Entry 6PE5 (electron microscopy, 3.20 A resolution); this record covers chains H and I of the 17 polymer chains in the assembly.

# Chain H
Protein: V-type proton ATPase subunit c'
Organism: Saccharomyces cerevisiae (strain ATCC 204508 / S288c)
UniProtKB: P32842 (VATL2_YEAST); numbering as in UniProt (aligned over 1-164)
Chain sequence (164 residues; row label = number of the first residue in the row):
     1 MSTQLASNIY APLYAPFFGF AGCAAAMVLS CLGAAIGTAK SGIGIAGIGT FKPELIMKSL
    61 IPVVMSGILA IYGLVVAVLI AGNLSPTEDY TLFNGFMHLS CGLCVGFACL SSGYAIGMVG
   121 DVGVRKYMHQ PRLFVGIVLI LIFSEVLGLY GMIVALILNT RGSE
Not modelled in the structure: 1-6
Curated features (UniProtKB/Swiss-Prot):
  - site: E145 (Essential for proton translocation)
  - mutagenesis: E145 (E145D: Partial inactivation; E145L/Q: Inactivation)

# Chain I
Protein: V-type proton ATPase subunit c
Organism: Saccharomyces cerevisiae (strain ATCC 204508 / S288c)
UniProtKB: P25515 (VATL1_YEAST); numbering as in UniProt (aligned over 1-160)
Chain sequence (160 residues; each row starts with the number of its first residue):
     1 MTELCPVYAP FFGAIGCASA IIFTSLGAAY GTAKSGVGIC ATCVLRPDLL FKNIVPVIMA
    61 GIIAIYGLVV SVLVCYSLGQ KQALYTGFIQ LGAGLSVGLS GLAAGFAIGI VGDAGVRGSS
   121 QQPRLFVGMI LILIFAEVLG LYGLIVALLL NSRATQDVVC
Not modelled in the structure: 160
Curated features (UniProtKB/Swiss-Prot):
  - site: E137 (Essential for proton translocation)
  - mutagenesis: E137 (E137D: Partial inactivation; E137Q/V/K: Inactivation)

# How chain H and chain I interact
Residue-residue contacts - 55 pairs, chain H then chain I:
  I9(H) with V7(I)
  Y10(H) with M1(I); Q80(I); K81(I), hydrogen bond
  Y14(H) with Y8(I), hydrogen bond
  T91(H) with Q80(I), hydrogen bond
  L92(H) with V7(I), hydrophobic
  F93(H) with P10(I), hydrophobic; L78(I), hydrophobic; G79(I)
  F96(H) with P10(I); F11(I); A14(I)
  M97(H) with A14(I), hydrophobic; L78(I), hydrophobic
  S100(H) with A14(I), hydrogen bond (side chain-backbone); A18(I)
  L103(H) with I22(I)
  C104(H) with A18(I), hydrophobic; I21(I), hydrophobic
  F107(H) with I22(I), hydrophobic
  S111(H) with S25(I); A29(I)
  A115(H) with A29(I)
  V122(H) with V37(I), hydrophobic
  G123(H) with C40(I)
  K126(H) with C40(I); A41(I); V44(I)
  H129(H) with V44(I)
  Q130(H) with V44(I), hydrogen bond (side chain-backbone); P47(I)
  R132(H) with L50(I)
  L133(H) with C43(I); V44(I), hydrophobic
  V135(H) with F51(I), hydrophobic
  G136(H) with L50(I)
  L139(H) with I54(I), hydrophobic
  I140(H) with I54(I), hydrophobic
  F143(H) with V57(I), hydrophobic; I58(I), hydrophobic
  S144(H) with T32(I)
  L147(H) with S25(I); A29(I), hydrophobic
  Y150(H) with A64(I), hydrophobic; I65(I)
  V154(H) with I21(I), hydrophobic; L68(I), hydrophobic; S71(I)
  I157(H) with C75(I), hydrophobic; Y76(I)
  L158(H) with C17(I), hydrophobic; C75(I), hydrophobic
  R161(H) with C75(I); L78(I), hydrogen bond (side chain-backbone)
Other interface residues (no listed pair), chain H (38 interface residues in all): L99, A108, M118, V119, E164
Other interface residues (no listed pair), chain I (41 interface residues in all): I15, L26, A28, A33, G36, I39, V72

# In short
38 residues of chain H and 41 residues of chain I are in contact; the contacts include 6 hydrogen bonds. Polar
contacts include Y10(H)-K81(I), Y14(H)-Y8(I) and T91(H)-Q80(I). Curated annotation (UniProt) lists one
mutagenesis site on chain H; one mutagenesis site on chain I.
Chain H is V-type proton ATPase subunit c' and chain I is V-type proton ATPase subunit c, both from
Saccharomyces cerevisiae (strain ATCC 204508 / S288c); the structure, Yeast Vo motor in complex with 2 VopQ
molecules, was determined by electron microscopy (same publication as 6PE4).
